Entry 9GA5 (electron microscopy, 3.20 A resolution); this record covers chains A and D of the 4 polymer chains in the assembly.

== Chain A ==
Name: UvrABC system protein A
From: Mycobacterium tuberculosis
Reference sequence: P9WQK7 (UVRA_MYCTU); residues 1-953 here = UniProt positions 1-953
Chain sequence (974 residues; row label = number of the first residue in the row; numbers below 1 keep their minus sign (Met-20 is residue -20)):
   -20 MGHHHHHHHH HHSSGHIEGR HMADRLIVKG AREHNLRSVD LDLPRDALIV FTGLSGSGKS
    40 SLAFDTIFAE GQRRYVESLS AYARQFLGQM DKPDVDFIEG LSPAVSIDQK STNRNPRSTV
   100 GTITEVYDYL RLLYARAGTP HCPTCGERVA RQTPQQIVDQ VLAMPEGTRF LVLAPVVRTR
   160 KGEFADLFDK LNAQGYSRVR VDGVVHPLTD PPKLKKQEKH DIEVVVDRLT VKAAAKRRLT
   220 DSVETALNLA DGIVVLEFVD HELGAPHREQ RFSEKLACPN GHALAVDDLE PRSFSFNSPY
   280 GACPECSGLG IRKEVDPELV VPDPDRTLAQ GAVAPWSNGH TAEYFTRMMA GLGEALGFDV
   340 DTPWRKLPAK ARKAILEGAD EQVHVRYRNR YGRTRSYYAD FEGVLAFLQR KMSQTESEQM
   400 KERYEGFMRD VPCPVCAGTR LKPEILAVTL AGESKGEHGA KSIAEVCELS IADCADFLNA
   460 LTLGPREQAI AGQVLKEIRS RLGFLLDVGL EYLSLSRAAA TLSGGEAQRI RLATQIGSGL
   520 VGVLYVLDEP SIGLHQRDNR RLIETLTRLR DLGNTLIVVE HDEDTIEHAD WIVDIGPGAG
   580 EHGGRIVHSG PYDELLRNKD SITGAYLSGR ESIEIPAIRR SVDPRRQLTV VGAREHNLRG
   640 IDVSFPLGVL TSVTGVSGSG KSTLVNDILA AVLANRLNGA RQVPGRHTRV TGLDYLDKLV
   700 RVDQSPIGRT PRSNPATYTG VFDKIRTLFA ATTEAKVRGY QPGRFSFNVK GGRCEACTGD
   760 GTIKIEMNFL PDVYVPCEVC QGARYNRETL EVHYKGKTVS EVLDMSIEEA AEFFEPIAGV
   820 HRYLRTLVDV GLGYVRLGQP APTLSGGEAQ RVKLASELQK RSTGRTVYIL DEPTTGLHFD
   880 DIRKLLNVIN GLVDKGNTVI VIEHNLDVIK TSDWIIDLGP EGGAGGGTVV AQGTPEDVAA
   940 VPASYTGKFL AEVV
Not modelled in the structure: -20 to 0, 123-265, 364-376
Differences from the reference sequence: initiating methionine (-20); expression tag (-19 to 0)
Bound ions: Zn2+ site 1: Cys282, Cys285, Cys412, Cys415; Zn2+ site 2: Cys753, Cys756, Cys776, Cys779
Small-molecule neighbours: ADP (adenosine-5'-diphosphate): Tyr491, Arg496, Thr500, His635, Asn636, Val655, Ser656, Gly657, Ser658, Gly659, Lys660, Ser661, Thr662, Gly922

== Chain D ==
Molecule: Endogenous E. coli DNA
From: Escherichia coli
Sequence (39 nucleotides; each row starts with the number of its first residue; numbers below 1 keep their minus sign (DT-39 is residue -39)):
   -39 TCAGAAATCA TTTTATGCAT GCATTTTTTT TTTCATGTG

== Interface between chain A and chain D ==
Pairs across the interface (23):
  Gly318(A) with DT-26(D), base contact
  His319(A) with DT-24(D), salt bridge to the phosphate
  Thr320(A) with DT-24(D), sugar contact; DG-23(D), phosphate contact
  Tyr323(A) with DT-24(D), hydrogen bond to the base; DG-23(D), hydrogen bond to the base
  Arg326(A) with DG-23(D), hydrogen bond to the base
  Gln361(A) with DA-21(D), phosphate contact
  Tyr377(A) with DC-22(D), phosphate contact; DA-21(D), hydrogen bond to the base
  Ala378(A) with DA-21(D), phosphate contact
  Asp379(A) with DA-21(D), phosphate contact
  Gln393(A) with DA-25(D), base contact
  Glu395(A) with DA-25(D), base contact
  Ser396(A) with DA-25(D), hydrogen bond to the phosphate
  Met399(A) with DA-25(D), hydrogen bond to the base
  Arg711(A) with DT-28(D), salt bridge to the phosphate
  Lys723(A) with DG-36(D), salt bridge to the phosphate
  Arg752(A) with DT-28(D), salt bridge to the phosphate
  Arg821(A) with DG-36(D), salt bridge to the phosphate
  Lys859(A) with DA-35(D), phosphate contact
  Arg860(A) with DG-36(D), hydrogen bond to the phosphate; DA-35(D), salt bridge to the phosphate
Interface residues without a listed pair, chain A (21 interface residues in all): Thr394, Asn747
Interface residues without a listed pair, chain D (10 interface residues in all): DT-29

== In short ==
Chain A and chain D form an interface of 21 and 10 residues respectively, with 7 hydrogen bonds and 6 salt
bridges. Among the polar pairs are Tyr323(A)-DT-24(D), Tyr323(A)-DG-23(D) and Arg326(A)-DG-23(D). Bound to
chain A: ADP.
Here chain A is UvrABC system protein A (Mycobacterium tuberculosis) and chain D is Endogenous E. coli DNA
(Escherichia coli). Entry 9GA5 (MtUvrA2 bound to endogenous E. coli DNA) was determined by electron
microscopy, deposited together with 9GA2, 9GA3 and 9GA4.
